Entry 6O77 (electron microscopy, 3.20 A resolution); this record covers chains A and D of the 4 polymer chains in the assembly.

== Chain A (and D) ==
Name: Transient receptor potential cation channel subfamily M member 8
From: Parus major
Notes: chain D of this document is another copy of the same molecule, construct and numbering; everything in this record applies to it too
Amino-acid sequence (1098 residues; numbered -3 to 1094; the number before each row is that of its first residue; numbers below 1 keep their minus sign (Gly-3 is residue -3)):
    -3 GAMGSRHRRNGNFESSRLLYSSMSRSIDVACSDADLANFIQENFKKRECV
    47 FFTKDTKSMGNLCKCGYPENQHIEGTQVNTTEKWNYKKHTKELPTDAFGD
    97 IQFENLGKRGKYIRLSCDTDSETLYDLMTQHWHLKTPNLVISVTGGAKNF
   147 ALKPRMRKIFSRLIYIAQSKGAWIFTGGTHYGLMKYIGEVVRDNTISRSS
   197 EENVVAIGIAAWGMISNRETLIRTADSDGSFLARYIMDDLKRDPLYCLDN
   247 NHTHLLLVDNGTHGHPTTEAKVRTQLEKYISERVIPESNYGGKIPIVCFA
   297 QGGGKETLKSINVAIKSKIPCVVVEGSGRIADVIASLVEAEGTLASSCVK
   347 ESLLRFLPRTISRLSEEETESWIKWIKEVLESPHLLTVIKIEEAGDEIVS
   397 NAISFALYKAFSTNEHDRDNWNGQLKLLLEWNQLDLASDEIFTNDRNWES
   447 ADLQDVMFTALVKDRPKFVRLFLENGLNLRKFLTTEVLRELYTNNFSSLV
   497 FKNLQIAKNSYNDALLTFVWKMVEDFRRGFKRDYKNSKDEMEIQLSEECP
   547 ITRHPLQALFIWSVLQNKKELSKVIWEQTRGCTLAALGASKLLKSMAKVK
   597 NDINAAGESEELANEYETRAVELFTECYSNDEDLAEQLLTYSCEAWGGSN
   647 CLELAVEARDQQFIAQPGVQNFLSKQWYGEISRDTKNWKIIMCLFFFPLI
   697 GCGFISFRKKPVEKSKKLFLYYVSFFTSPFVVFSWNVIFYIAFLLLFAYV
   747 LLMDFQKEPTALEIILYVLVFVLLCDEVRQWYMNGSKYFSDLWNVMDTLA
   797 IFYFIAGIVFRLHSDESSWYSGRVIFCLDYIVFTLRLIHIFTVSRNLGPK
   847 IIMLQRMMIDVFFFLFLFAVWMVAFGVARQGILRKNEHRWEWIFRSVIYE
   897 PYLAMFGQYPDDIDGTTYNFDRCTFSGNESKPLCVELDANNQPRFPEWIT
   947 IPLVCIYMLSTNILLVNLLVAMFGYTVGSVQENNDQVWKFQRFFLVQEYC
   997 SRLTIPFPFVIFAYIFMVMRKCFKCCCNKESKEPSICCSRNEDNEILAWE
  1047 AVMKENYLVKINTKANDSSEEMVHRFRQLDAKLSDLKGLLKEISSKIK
Unresolved in the structure: -3 to 94, 100-105, 114-117, 194-197, 217-223, 229-235, 258-265, 335-340, 526-548, 691-715, 996-1002, 1009-1039
Cystine bridges: Cys919-Cys930
Bound ions: Ca2+: Glu773, Gln776, Asn790, Asp793
Reported in the primary citation:
  - Ca2+ coordination: Glu773, Gln776, Asn790, Asp793
  - conformationally variable residues (register shift): Thr830 to Arg832, Ser956 to Leu961
  - contacts within the chain: Tyr736-Arg832, Asp793-Arg832, Trp789-His835 (pi stacking)

== Chain A / chain D interface ==
Contacting residue pairs (136):
  Arg414(A) with Arg355(D), hydrogen bond (backbone-side chain)
  Asn440(A) with Arg325(D), hydrogen bond (backbone-side chain); Leu353(D); Pro354(D); Arg355(D)
  Asp441(A) with Asn145(D)
  Arg442(A) with Arg355(D)
  Asn443(A) with Arg359(D)
  Trp444(A) with Asn145(D)
  Glu445(A) with Asn145(D); Arg238(D), salt bridge
  Ser446(A) with Asn145(D), hydrogen bond
  Ala447(A) with Arg238(D)
  Glu470(A) with Phe146(D); Ala147(D); Leu148(D), hydrogen bond (backbone-backbone); Pro150(D)
  Asn471(A) with Phe146(D); Ala147(D)
  Asn474(A) with Lys181(D), hydrogen bond
  Tyr624(A) with Asn600(D)
  Ser625(A) with Asn600(D)
  Asn626(A) with Asn600(D)
  Glu628(A) with Ile599(D); Asn600(D)
  Asn667(A) with Ile599(D)
  Arg679(A) with Lys596(D)
  Leu747(A) with Val873(D), hydrophobic
  Leu748(A) with Val873(D), hydrophobic; Gln876(D); Lys881(D); His884(D); Ile889(D), hydrophobic
  Met749(A) with Lys881(D); Asn882(D), hydrogen bond (backbone-side chain); Glu883(D); Trp886(D), hydrophobic
  Glu812(A) with Arg940(D), hydrogen bond (backbone-side chain)
  Ser813(A) with Arg940(D)
  Trp815(A) with Arg880(D)
  Tyr816(A) with Gly877(D), hydrogen bond (side chain-backbone); Glu932(D); Arg940(D); Phe941(D)
  Arg819(A) with Gln876(D), hydrogen bond (side chain-backbone); Gly877(D); Leu879(D), hydrogen bond (side chain-backbone); Arg880(D)
  Cys823(A) with Ala874(D); Gln876(D); Gly877(D)
  Tyr826(A) with Val869(D); Val873(D), hydrophobic
  Ile827(A) with Ala870(D); Ala874(D), hydrophobic; Leu949(D), hydrophobic
  Thr830(A) with Val866(D); Ala870(D)
  Leu833(A) with Phe862(D)
  Ile834(A) with Phe862(D), hydrophobic; Leu863(D), hydrophobic; Val866(D), hydrophobic
  Phe837(A) with Phe862(D), hydrophobic
  Asn842(A) with Ile855(D)
  Leu843(A) with Phe859(D), hydrophobic; Phe862(D), hydrophobic
  Lys846(A) with Asp856(D), salt bridge; Phe859(D)
  Ile847(A) with Phe859(D), hydrophobic; Phe862(D), hydrophobic
  Met849(A) with Met968(D), hydrophobic
  Leu850(A) with Leu863(D), hydrophobic; Leu964(D), hydrophobic
  Met853(A) with Leu964(D), hydrophobic
  Val857(A) with Leu960(D), hydrophobic
  Phe860(A) with Leu955(D), hydrophobic; Ile959(D), hydrophobic
  Leu861(A) with Leu955(D), hydrophobic
  Arg891(A) with Thr912(D); Glu943(D), salt bridge
  Tyr895(A) with Ile947(D), hydrophobic; Cys951(D), hydrophobic
  Tyr898(A) with Cys951(D), hydrogen bond (side chain-backbone); Leu955(D)
  Met901(A) with Leu955(D), hydrophobic; Ile959(D), hydrophobic
  Phe902(A) with Met954(D); Ile959(D), hydrophobic
  Val962(A) with Asn963(D), hydrogen bond (backbone-side chain)
  Leu965(A) with Ile959(D), hydrophobic
  Val966(A) with Asn963(D); Val966(D), hydrophobic
  Phe969(A) with Asn963(D); Leu964(D); Ala967(D)
  Gly970(A) with Ala967(D)
  Val973(A) with Ala967(D); Tyr971(D)
  Gln977(A) with Tyr971(D)
  Glu1041(A) with Ile192(D)
  Ala1044(A) with Asp189(D); Ile192(D), hydrophobic; Ser193(D)
  Trp1045(A) with Ser193(D)
  Ala1047(A) with Asp189(D)
  Val1048(A) with Asp189(D); Asn190(D); Ser193(D)
  Glu1051(A) with Arg153(D); Tyr182(D), hydrogen bond
  Val1055(A) with Arg153(D); Lys154(D)
  Asn1058(A) with Pro150(D)
  Thr1059(A) with Pro150(D)
  Asp1063(A) with Ala390(D)
  Met1068(A) with Met1068(D); Val1069(D); Phe1072(D), hydrophobic
  Arg1071(A) with Glu388(D), salt bridge; Val1069(D); Phe1072(D)
  Gln1074(A) with Phe1072(D)
  Leu1075(A) with Phe1072(D), hydrophobic; Leu1075(D), hydrophobic; Asp1076(D)
  Lys1078(A) with Asp1076(D), salt bridge; Leu1079(D)
  Leu1079(A) with Leu1079(D), hydrophobic
  Leu1082(A) with Leu1082(D), hydrophobic; Lys1083(D)
  Leu1085(A) with Lys1083(D); Leu1086(D)
  Ile1089(A) with Ser1090(D); Ile1093(D), hydrophobic
  Lys1092(A) with Lys1094(D)
  Ile1093(A) with Ile1093(D), hydrophobic
Also at the interface, not in a pair above, chain A (88 interface residues in all): Asp680, Ala744, Tyr745, Asp750, Gln752, Leu824, Leu831, Gly903, Ser926, Gly974, Asn1040, Leu1086
Also at the interface, not in a pair above, chain D (89 interface residues in all): Ala143, Lys149, Ser157, Phe352, Phe858, Trp867, Ile878, Val893, Tyr905, Asp910, Gly911, Pro942, Ile945, Ile952, Asn958

== Overview ==
Chain A and chain D form an interface of 88 and 89 residues respectively; the contacts include 13 hydrogen
bonds and 5 salt bridges. Polar pairs include Glu445(A)-Arg238(D), Lys846(A)-Asp856(D) and
Arg891(A)-Glu943(D). Glu773(A), Gln776(A), Asn790(A) and Asp793(A) coordinate Ca2+. From the paper: Ca2+
coordination by Glu773(A), Gln776(A) and Asn790(A) among others; conformational variability at Thr830(A) and
Ser956(A).
Both chains are Transient receptor potential cation channel subfamily M member 8 (Parus major). Entry 6O77
(Structure of the TRPM8 cold receptor by single particle electron cryo-microscopy, calcium-bound state) was
determined by electron microscopy (same publication as 6O6A, 6O6R and 6O72).
